PDB entry 3OV0 | X-ray diffraction, 3.20 A resolution | chain A

== Chain A ==
Molecule: Cytochrome c family protein
From: Geobacter sulfurreducens
UniProtKB: Q74BP5 (Q74BP5_GEOSL); residues 1-318 here correspond to UniProt positions 26-343 (UniProt number = residue number + 25)
Sequence (318 residues; each row starts with the number of its first residue):
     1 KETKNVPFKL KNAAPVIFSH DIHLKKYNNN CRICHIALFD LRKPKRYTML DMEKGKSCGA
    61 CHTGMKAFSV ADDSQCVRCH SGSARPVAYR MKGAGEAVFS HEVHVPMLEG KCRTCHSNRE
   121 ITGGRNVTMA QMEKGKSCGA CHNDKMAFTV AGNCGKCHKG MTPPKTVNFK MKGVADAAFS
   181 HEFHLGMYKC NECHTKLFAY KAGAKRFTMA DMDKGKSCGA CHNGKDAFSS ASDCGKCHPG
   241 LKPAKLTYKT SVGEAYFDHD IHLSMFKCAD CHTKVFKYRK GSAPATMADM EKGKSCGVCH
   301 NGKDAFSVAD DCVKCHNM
Covalently attached groups: heme c (HEC) linked to Cys-31, Cys-34, Cys-58, Cys-61, Cys-76, Cys-79, Cys-112, Cys-115, Cys-138, Cys-141, Cys-154, Cys-157, Cys-190, Cys-193, Cys-218, Cys-221, Cys-234, Cys-237, Cys-268, Cys-271, Cys-296, Cys-299, Cys-312, Cys-315
Ion coordination: heme c Fe (12 sites), coordinated by His-20, His-23, His-35, Met-49, His-62, His-80, His-101, His-104, His-116, Met-129, His-142, His-158, His-181, His-184, His-194, Met-209 and 8 more
Small-molecule neighbours:
  - heme c (HEC), molecule 1: Thr-3, Lys-4, Asn-5, Val-6, Phe-8, Phe-18, His-20, His-23, Leu-24, Asn-29, Asn-30, His-35, Phe-39, Leu-41, Pro-44
  - heme c (HEC), molecule 2: Phe-8, Val-16, Phe-18, Ile-22, His-23, Tyr-27, Ile-33, Leu-38, Phe-39, Ser-57, Ala-60, His-62, Lys-66, Ala-67, Phe-68, Arg-78
  - heme c (HEC), molecule 3: Phe-8, Val-16, Lys-45, Arg-46, Tyr-47, Thr-48, Met-49, Met-52, Phe-68, Ser-69, Val-70, Ala-71, Gln-75, His-80, Arg-113, His-116
  - heme c (HEC), molecule 4: Leu-10, Lys-11, Asn-12, Ala-13, His-80, Tyr-89, Phe-99, His-101, His-104, Val-105, Gly-110, His-116
  - heme c (HEC), molecule 5: Tyr-89, Val-98, Phe-99, His-104, Ile-121, Ala-140, His-142, Met-146, Ala-147, Phe-148
  - heme c (HEC), molecule 6: Tyr-89, Met-91, Ala-94, Ala-97, Asn-126, Val-127, Thr-128, Met-129, Met-132, Phe-148, Val-150, Gly-152, Asn-153, His-158, Met-161, Tyr-200
  - heme c (HEC), molecule 7: Met-161, Pro-163, Pro-164, Val-167, Phe-169, Phe-179, His-181, His-184, Leu-185, Tyr-188, Lys-189, His-194, Phe-198, Ala-199, Tyr-200, Lys-201, Ala-202
  - heme c (HEC), molecule 8: Phe-169, Ala-178, Phe-179, Phe-183, His-184, Met-187, Tyr-188, Phe-198, His-222, Ala-227, Phe-228, Lys-236
  - heme c (HEC), molecule 9: Phe-169, Val-174, Ala-177, Arg-206, Phe-207, Thr-208, Met-209, Ala-210, His-222, Phe-228, Ser-229, Ser-230, Ala-231, Ser-232, His-238, Leu-241, Tyr-278
  - heme c (HEC), molecule 10: Leu-241, Lys-242, Pro-243, Ala-244, Leu-246, Tyr-248, Phe-257, His-259, His-262, Leu-263, Phe-266, His-272, Phe-276, Lys-277, Tyr-278, Ser-282
  - heme c (HEC), molecule 11: Tyr-248, Tyr-256, Phe-257, Ile-261, His-262, Phe-266, Phe-276, Ser-295, His-300, Asp-304, Ala-305, Phe-306, Lys-314
  - heme c (HEC), molecule 12: Tyr-248, Thr-250, Ser-251, Val-252, Ala-255, Pro-284, Ala-285, Thr-286, Met-287, Met-290, His-300, Phe-306, Ser-307, Val-308, Ala-309, Asp-310, Asp-311, His-316, Met-318

== Summary ==
Heme c is covalently linked to Cys-34, Cys-58, Cys-79, Cys-115, Cys-138 and Cys-157 and 6 more. The heme c Fe
site is built by His-20 and His-35.
Chain A is Cytochrome c family protein (Geobacter sulfurreducens); the structure, Structure of dodecaheme
cytochrome c GSU1996, was determined by X-ray diffraction (same publication as 3OUE and 3OUQ).
